PDB entry 3N2K | X-ray diffraction, 4.00 A resolution | chains C and E of the 5 polymer chains in the assembly

== Chain C ==
Protein: Tubulin alpha chain
Organism: Ovis aries
UniProt: D0VWZ0 (D0VWZ0_SHEEP); residues 1-451 here = UniProt positions 1-451
Amino-acid sequence (451 residues; row label = number of the first residue in the row):
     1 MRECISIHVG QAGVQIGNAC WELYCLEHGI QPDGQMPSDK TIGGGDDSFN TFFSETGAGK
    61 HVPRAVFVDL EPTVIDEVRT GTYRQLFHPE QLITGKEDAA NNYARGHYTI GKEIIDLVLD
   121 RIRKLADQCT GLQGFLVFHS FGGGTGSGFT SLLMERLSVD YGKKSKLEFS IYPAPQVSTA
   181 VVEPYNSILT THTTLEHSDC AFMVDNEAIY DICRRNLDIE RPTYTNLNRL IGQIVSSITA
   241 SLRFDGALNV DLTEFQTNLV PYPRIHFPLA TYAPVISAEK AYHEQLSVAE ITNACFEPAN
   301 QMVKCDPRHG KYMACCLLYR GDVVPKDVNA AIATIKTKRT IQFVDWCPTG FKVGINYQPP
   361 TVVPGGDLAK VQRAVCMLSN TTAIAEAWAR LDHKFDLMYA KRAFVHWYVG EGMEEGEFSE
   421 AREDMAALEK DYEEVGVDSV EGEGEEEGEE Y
Not modelled in the structure: 1, 44-46, 280-284, 439-451
Residues lining bound ligands: GTP: Gly-10, Gln-11, Ala-12, Gln-15, Ile-16, Asp-69, Leu-70, Glu-71, Asp-98, Ala-99, Ala-100, Asn-101, Ser-140, Gly-142, Gly-143, Gly-144, Thr-145, Gly-146, Ile-171, Pro-173, Ala-174, Val-177, Ser-178, Glu-183, Asn-206, Tyr-224, Leu-227, Asn-228, Ile-231

== Chain E ==
Protein: Stathmin-4
Organism: Rattus norvegicus
UniProt: P63043 (STMN4_RAT); residues 5-145 here correspond to UniProt positions 49-189 (UniProt number = residue number + 44)
Amino-acid sequence (142 residues; each row starts with the number of its first residue):
     4 ADMEVIELNK CTSGQSFEVI LKPPSFDGVP EFNASLPRRR DPSLEEIQKK LEAAEERRKY
    64 QEAELLKHLA EKREHEREVI QKAIEENNNF IKMAKEKLAQ KMESNKENRE AHLAAMLERL
   124 QEKDKHAEEV RKNKELKEEA SR
Not modelled in the structure: 31-44, 141-145
Differences from the reference sequence: expression tag (4)
UniProt features mapped onto this chain:
  - modified residue: Ser-46 (Phosphoserine)

== How chain C and chain E interact ==
Pairs across the interface (18):
  Tyr-108(C) / Lys-104(E)  hydrogen bond
  Tyr-108(C) / Met-105(E)  hydrophobic
  Tyr-108(C) / Asn-108(E)
  Thr-109(C) / Arg-112(E)
  Glu-155(C) / Leu-101(E)
  Arg-156(C) / Leu-101(E)
  Ser-158(C) / Phe-93(E)
  Ser-158(C) / Ile-94(E)
  Val-159(C) / Ile-94(E)
  Thr-193(C) / Lys-104(E)
  His-197(C) / Phe-93(E)
  Val-409(C) / His-115(E)
  Glu-411(C) / Arg-112(E)  salt bridge
  Gly-412(C) / Asn-108(E)  hydrogen bond (backbone-side chain)
  Gly-412(C) / Asn-111(E)
  Gly-412(C) / Arg-112(E)
  Glu-414(C) / Asn-111(E)
  Glu-417(C) / Lys-104(E)  salt bridge
Also at the interface, not in a pair above, chain C (18 interface residues in all): His-107, Lys-112, Leu-152, Glu-196, Met-413
Also at the interface, not in a pair above, chain E (13 interface residues in all): Met-96, Ala-97, Ser-107, Lys-109

== In short ==
Chain C and chain E form an interface of 18 and 13 residues respectively; the contacts include 2 hydrogen
bonds and 2 salt bridges. Polar contacts include Glu-411(C)/Arg-112(E), Glu-417(C)/Lys-104(E) and
Tyr-108(C)/Lys-104(E). Chain C binds GTP.
Here chain C is Tubulin alpha chain (Ovis aries) and chain E is Stathmin-4 (Rattus norvegicus). Entry 3N2K
(TUBULIN-NSC 613862: RB3 Stathmin-like domain complex) was determined by X-ray diffraction together with 3N2G
from the same study.
